PDB entry 5A2V | X-ray diffraction, 1.82 A resolution | chains A and B

== Chain A (and B) ==
Name: Mitochondrial protein
Organism: Gallus gallus
Notes: chain B of this document is another copy of the same molecule, construct and numbering; everything in this record applies to it too
UniProt: F1NBW0 (F1NBW0_CHICK); residues 37-568 here = UniProt positions 37-568
Chain sequence (555 residues; row label = number of the first residue in the row):
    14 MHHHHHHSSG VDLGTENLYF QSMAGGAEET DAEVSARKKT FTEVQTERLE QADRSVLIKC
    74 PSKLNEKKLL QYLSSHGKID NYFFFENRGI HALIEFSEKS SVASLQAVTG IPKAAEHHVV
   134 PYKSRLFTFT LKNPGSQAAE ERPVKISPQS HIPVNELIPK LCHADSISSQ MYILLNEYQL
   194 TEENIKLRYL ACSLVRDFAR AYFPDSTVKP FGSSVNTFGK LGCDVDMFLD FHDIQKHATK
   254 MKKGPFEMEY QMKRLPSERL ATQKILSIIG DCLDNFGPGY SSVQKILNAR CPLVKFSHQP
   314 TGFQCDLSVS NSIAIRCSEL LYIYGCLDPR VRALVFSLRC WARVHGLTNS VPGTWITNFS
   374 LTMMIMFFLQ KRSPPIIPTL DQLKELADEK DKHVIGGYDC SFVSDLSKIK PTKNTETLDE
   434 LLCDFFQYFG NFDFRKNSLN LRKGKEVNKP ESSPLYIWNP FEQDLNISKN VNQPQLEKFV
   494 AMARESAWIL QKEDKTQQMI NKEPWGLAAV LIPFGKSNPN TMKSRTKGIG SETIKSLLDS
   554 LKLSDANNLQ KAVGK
Unresolved in the structure: 14-51, 248-253, 528-568 (chain B: 14-51, 127-130, 528-568)
Sequence notes: expression tag (14-36)
What the authors report for this chain:
  - catalytic residues: Asp237, Asp239, Asp319
  - self-association interface (contacts with another copy of this molecule): Val121 to Arg138, Phe244 to Ser270
  - mutagenesis - D237N: abolished catalytic activity (poly(A) activity)
  - mutagenesis - N472D: decreased catalytic activity on poly(A) tail length
  - mutagenesis - K76E/K80E/K81E, K112E: decreased catalytic activity (poly(A) polymerization activity)
  - mutagenesis - R272E: abolished catalytic activity on poly(A) tail synthesis

== How chain A and chain B interact ==
Pairs across the interface - 149 pairs, chain A then chain B:
  Leu70(A) - Gln264(B)
  Lys72(A) - Gln264(B)
  Pro74(A) - Phe259(B)  hydrophobic
  Lys81(A) - Phe259(B)
  Leu82(A) - Phe259(B)  hydrophobic
  Tyr85(A) - Gly257(B)
  Tyr85(A) - Phe259(B)  hydrophobic
  Tyr85(A) - Met261(B)  hydrogen bond
  Gln119(A) - Tyr263(B)  hydrogen bond (backbone-side chain)
  Val121(A) - Met261(B)  hydrophobic
  Thr122(A) - Met261(B)
  Thr122(A) - Glu262(B)
  Thr122(A) - Tyr263(B)
  Gly123(A) - Met261(B)  hydrogen bond (backbone-backbone)
  Gly123(A) - Glu262(B)
  Pro125(A) - Glu262(B)
  Ala127(A) - Arg267(B)  hydrogen bond (backbone-side chain)
  Ala128(A) - Arg267(B)
  His130(A) - Glu271(B)
  His130(A) - Ala274(B)
  His131(A) - Lys266(B)
  His131(A) - Arg267(B)  hydrogen bond
  His131(A) - Leu268(B)  hydrogen bond (backbone-backbone)
  His131(A) - Pro269(B)
  His131(A) - Ser270(B)
  His131(A) - Glu271(B)
  Val132(A) - Met265(B)  hydrophobic
  Val132(A) - Lys266(B)
  Val132(A) - Ile278(B)
  Val133(A) - Phe216(B)  hydrophobic
  Val133(A) - Met265(B)
  Pro134(A) - Tyr215(B)
  Pro134(A) - Phe216(B)
  Pro134(A) - Phe244(B)  hydrophobic
  Pro134(A) - Met265(B)  hydrophobic
  Pro134(A) - Ile278(B)
  Tyr135(A) - Tyr215(B)
  Tyr135(A) - Phe216(B)
  Tyr135(A) - Met265(B)
  Lys136(A) - Asp218(B)  salt bridge
  Lys136(A) - Tyr263(B)
  Ser137(A) - Tyr263(B)
  Leu139(A) - Tyr263(B)
  Leu139(A) - Gln264(B)  hydrogen bond (backbone-backbone)
  Phe140(A) - Glu262(B)
  Phe140(A) - Gln264(B)  hydrogen bond (backbone-side chain)
  Thr141(A) - Glu260(B)
  Thr141(A) - Met261(B)
  Thr141(A) - Glu262(B)  hydrogen bond (backbone-backbone)
  Thr141(A) - Gln264(B)
  Phe142(A) - Phe259(B)  hydrophobic
  Phe142(A) - Glu260(B)
  Phe142(A) - Met261(B)  hydrophobic
  Thr143(A) - Phe259(B)
  Thr143(A) - Glu260(B)  hydrogen bond (backbone-backbone)
  Leu144(A) - Pro258(B)
  Leu144(A) - Phe259(B)  hydrophobic
  Lys145(A) - Lys255(B)  hydrogen bond (side chain-backbone)
  Lys145(A) - Gly257(B)  hydrogen bond (side chain-backbone)
  Lys145(A) - Pro258(B)  hydrogen bond (backbone-backbone)
  Lys145(A) - Phe259(B)
  Lys145(A) - Glu260(B)
  Phe211(A) - Tyr215(B)  hydrogen bond (backbone-side chain)
  Ala214(A) - Ala214(B)
  Ala214(A) - Tyr215(B)  hydrophobic
  Tyr215(A) - Val133(B)
  Tyr215(A) - Pro134(B)
  Tyr215(A) - Tyr135(B)
  Tyr215(A) - Phe211(B)  hydrogen bond (side chain-backbone)
  Tyr215(A) - Ala214(B)
  Tyr215(A) - Tyr215(B)  hydrophobic
  Tyr215(A) - Cys285(B)  hydrophobic
  Tyr215(A) - Phe289(B)  hydrophobic
  Phe216(A) - Val133(B)  hydrophobic
  Phe216(A) - Pro134(B)
  Phe216(A) - Phe289(B)  hydrophobic
  Pro217(A) - Pro134(B)
  His245(A) - His131(B)
  Met254(A) - Ala120(B)
  Met254(A) - Val121(B)
  Met254(A) - Thr122(B)
  Pro258(A) - Tyr85(B)
  Phe259(A) - Lys81(B)
  Phe259(A) - Leu82(B)  hydrophobic
  Phe259(A) - Tyr85(B)  hydrophobic
  Phe259(A) - Phe142(B)  hydrophobic
  Phe259(A) - Thr143(B)
  Glu260(A) - Thr141(B)
  Glu260(A) - Phe142(B)
  Glu260(A) - Thr143(B)  hydrogen bond (backbone-backbone)
  Glu260(A) - Lys145(B)
  Met261(A) - Tyr85(B)  hydrogen bond
  Met261(A) - Val121(B)
  Met261(A) - Thr122(B)
  Met261(A) - Gly123(B)  hydrogen bond (backbone-backbone)
  Met261(A) - Thr141(B)
  Met261(A) - Phe142(B)  hydrophobic
  Glu262(A) - Thr122(B)
  Glu262(A) - Gly123(B)
  Glu262(A) - Pro125(B)
  Glu262(A) - Phe140(B)
  Glu262(A) - Thr141(B)  hydrogen bond (backbone-backbone)
  Tyr263(A) - Gln119(B)  hydrogen bond (side chain-backbone)
  Tyr263(A) - Thr122(B)
  Tyr263(A) - Gly123(B)  hydrogen bond (backbone-backbone)
  Tyr263(A) - Pro125(B)
  Tyr263(A) - Lys136(B)
  Tyr263(A) - Ser137(B)
  Tyr263(A) - Leu139(B)
  Gln264(A) - Lys72(B)
  Gln264(A) - Leu139(B)  hydrogen bond (backbone-backbone)
  Gln264(A) - Phe140(B)  hydrogen bond (side chain-backbone)
  Gln264(A) - Thr141(B)
  Gln264(A) - Pro291(B)
  Gln264(A) - Gly292(B)
  Met265(A) - Ile124(B)  hydrophobic
  Met265(A) - Pro125(B)
  Met265(A) - Val132(B)  hydrophobic
  Met265(A) - Val133(B)
  Met265(A) - Pro134(B)
  Met265(A) - Tyr135(B)
  Met265(A) - Lys136(B)
  Lys266(A) - Val132(B)
  Lys266(A) - Val133(B)  hydrogen bond (backbone-backbone)
  Lys266(A) - Leu286(B)  hydrogen bond (side chain-backbone)
  Lys266(A) - Asp287(B)  hydrogen bond (side chain-backbone)
  Lys266(A) - Asn288(B)
  Lys266(A) - Gly290(B)  hydrogen bond (side chain-backbone)
  Lys266(A) - Tyr293(B)  hydrogen bond (side chain-backbone)
  Arg267(A) - His131(B)  hydrogen bond (side chain-backbone)
  Leu268(A) - His131(B)  hydrogen bond (backbone-backbone)
  Leu268(A) - Val132(B)
  Leu268(A) - Val133(B)  hydrophobic
  Lys277(A) - Asn288(B)
  Ile278(A) - Phe289(B)  hydrophobic
  Ile281(A) - Asp284(B)
  Ile281(A) - Phe289(B)  hydrophobic
  Cys285(A) - Tyr215(B)  hydrogen bond
  Asn288(A) - Lys277(B)  hydrogen bond
  Asn288(A) - Ile281(B)
  Phe289(A) - Tyr215(B)  hydrophobic
  Phe289(A) - Phe216(B)  hydrophobic
  Phe289(A) - Ile281(B)  hydrophobic
  Gly290(A) - Gln264(B)
  Gly290(A) - Met265(B)
  Gly290(A) - Lys266(B)  hydrogen bond (backbone-backbone)
  Pro291(A) - Gln264(B)
  Pro291(A) - Lys266(B)
  Tyr293(A) - Lys266(B)
Other interface residues (no listed pair), chain A (64 interface residues in all): Ile71, Leu118, Ile124, Asp246, Lys255, Gly257, Asp284, Gly292, Pro313
Other interface residues (no listed pair), chain B (65 interface residues in all): Pro74, Leu118, Leu144, Pro217, Pro313

== Summary ==
64 residues of chain A face 65 of chain B across their interface; the contacts include 33 hydrogen bonds and 1
salt bridge. Among the polar pairs are Lys136(A)-Asp218(B), Tyr85(A)-Met261(B) and Gln119(A)-Tyr263(B). From
the paper: catalytic residues Asp237(A), Asp239(A) and Asp319(A); K76E/K80E/K81E and K112E of chain A reduce
catalytic activity (poly(A) polymerization activity); 5 substitutions were tested in all.
Both chains are Mitochondrial protein (Gallus gallus). Entry 5A2V (Crystal structure of mtPAP in Apo form) was
determined by X-ray diffraction, deposited together with 5A2W, 5A2X, 5A2Y, 5A2Z and 5A30.
